6TDA - chains G and J of the 23 polymer chains in the assembly; structure by electron microscopy, 15.00 A resolution (very low resolution: no residue pairs are listed; an interface is given only as per-side residue counts).

Chain G:
Name: Histone H2A
From: Xenopus laevis
Reference sequence: Q6AZJ8 (Q6AZJ8_XENLA); residues 1-129 here correspond to UniProt positions 2-130 (UniProt number = residue number + 1)
Sequence (129 residues; each row starts with the number of its first residue):
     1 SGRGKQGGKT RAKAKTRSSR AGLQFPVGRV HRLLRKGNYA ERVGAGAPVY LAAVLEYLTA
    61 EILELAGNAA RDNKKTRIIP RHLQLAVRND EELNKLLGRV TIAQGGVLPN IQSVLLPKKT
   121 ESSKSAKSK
Disordered / not traced: 1-14, 117-129

Chain J:
Molecule: DNA-j
Sequence (237 nucleotides; each row starts with the number of its first residue; numbers below 1 keep their minus sign (DT-53 is residue -53)):
   -53 TCATTACCCA GCCCGCCTAG TTTTAAAGGC GAAAAAAACC GACGAAAAGA GTTAAATCGA
     7 TGTATATATC TGACACGTGC CTGGAGACTA GGGAGTAATC CCCTTGGCGG TTAAAACGCG
    67 GGGGACAGCG CGTACGTGCG TTTAAGCGGT GCTAGAGCTG TCTACGACCA ATTGAGCGGC
   127 CTCGGCACCG GGATTCTGAT GGAAACCCAT ACACAGGGAA GATATCCGGT CCGTAGG
Disordered / not traced: -53 to 23

Chain G / chain J interface:
At this resolution (15 A) residue pairs are not listed: 11 residues of chain G and 7 of chain J lie at the interface.

Overview:
The interface between chain G and chain J involves 11 residues on one side and 7 on the other.
Here chain G is Histone H2A (Xenopus laevis) and chain J is DNA-j. Entry 6TDA (Structure of SWI/SNF chromatin
remodeler RSC bound to a nucleosome) was determined by electron microscopy.
